PDB entry 8RRM | X-ray diffraction, 2.00 A resolution | chains A and C of the 4 polymer chains in the assembly

[Chain A]
Protein: 14-3-3 protein sigma
Organism: Homo sapiens
UniProt: P31947 (1433S_HUMAN); numbering as in UniProt (aligned over 1-248)
Amino-acid sequence (252 residues; each row starts with the number of its first residue; numbers below 1 keep their minus sign (Gly-3 is residue -3)):
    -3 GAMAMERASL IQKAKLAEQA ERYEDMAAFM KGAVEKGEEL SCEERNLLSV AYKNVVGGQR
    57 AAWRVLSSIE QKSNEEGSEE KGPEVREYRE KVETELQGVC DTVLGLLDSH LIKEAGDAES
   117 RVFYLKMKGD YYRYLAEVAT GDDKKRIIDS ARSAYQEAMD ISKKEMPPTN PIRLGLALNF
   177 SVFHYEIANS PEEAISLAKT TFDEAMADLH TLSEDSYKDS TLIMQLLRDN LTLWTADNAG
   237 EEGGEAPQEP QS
Not modelled in the structure: 71-74, 235-248
Sequence notes: expression tag (-3 to 0)
Ligand contacts: fusicoccin (FSC): Glu14, Met22, Asn42, Leu43, Ser45, Val46, Lys49, Phe119, Lys122, Met123, Pro167, Ile168, Gly171, Lys214, Asp215, Leu218, Ile219
UniProt features mapped onto this chain:
  - site (Interaction with phosphoserine on interacting protein): Arg56, Arg129
  - modified residue (Phosphoserine): Ser5, Ser74, Ser248

[Chain C]
Protein: Phosphopeptide designed according to the sequence preferences favouring stabilisation by Fusicoccin-A
Amino-acid sequence (11 residues; each row starts with the number of its first residue):
     1 NYRRYKSVGI L
Modified residues: Ser7 (phosphoserine; SEP)

[How chain A and chain C interact]
Pairs across the interface (34):
  Lys49(A) - Gly9(C)  hydrogen bond (side chain-backbone)
  Lys49(A) - Leu11(C)  hydrogen bond (side chain-backbone)
  Arg56(A) - Arg3(C)
  Arg56(A) - Ser7(C)
  Ala57(A) - Asn1(C)
  Arg60(A) - Asn1(C)  hydrogen bond
  Arg60(A) - Tyr2(C)
  Val61(A) - Asn1(C)
  Val61(A) - Tyr2(C)
  Ser64(A) - Tyr2(C)
  Arg129(A) - Ser7(C)
  Tyr130(A) - Ser7(C)
  Glu133(A) - Arg3(C)  salt bridge
  Gly171(A) - Val8(C)
  Leu174(A) - Lys6(C)
  Leu174(A) - Ser7(C)
  Leu174(A) - Val8(C)  hydrophobic
  Asn175(A) - Ser7(C)
  Asn175(A) - Val8(C)  hydrogen bond (side chain-backbone)
  Val178(A) - Arg3(C)
  Val178(A) - Lys6(C)
  Tyr181(A) - Tyr5(C)  hydrophobic
  Glu182(A) - Arg3(C)  salt bridge
  Glu182(A) - Tyr5(C)
  Leu218(A) - Leu11(C)  hydrophobic
  Leu222(A) - Lys6(C)
  Leu222(A) - Ser7(C)
  Leu222(A) - Ile10(C)  hydrophobic
  Leu222(A) - Leu11(C)  hydrophobic
  Asn226(A) - Tyr5(C)
  Asn226(A) - Lys6(C)  hydrogen bond (side chain-backbone)
  Leu229(A) - Arg4(C)
  Leu229(A) - Tyr5(C)
  Trp230(A) - Tyr5(C)
Also at the interface, not in a pair above, chain A (22 interface residues in all): Lys122, Ile219

[In short]
22 residues of chain A and 11 residues of chain C are in contact, with 5 hydrogen bonds and 2 salt bridges.
Polar contacts include Glu133(A)-Arg3(C), Glu182(A)-Arg3(C) and Lys49(A)-Gly9(C). Ligands of chain A:
fusicoccin.
Here chain A is 14-3-3 protein sigma (Homo sapiens) and chain C is Phosphopeptide designed according to the
sequence preferences favouring stabilisation by Fusicoccin-A. Entry 8RRM (tripartite complex between 14-3-3
sigma, Fusicoccin-A, and a phosphopeptide optimized for a Fusicoccin-mediated stabilization of the ...) was
determined by X-ray diffraction, deposited together with 8RRK and 8RRL.
